Entry 5SB7 (X-ray diffraction, 2.10 A resolution); this record covers chains A and E of the 6 polymer chains in the assembly.

# Chain A
Name: Tubulin alpha-1B chain
Organism: Bos taurus
UniProt: P81947 (TBA1B_BOVIN); residues 1-451 here = UniProt positions 1-451
Amino-acid sequence (451 residues; each row starts with the number of its first residue):
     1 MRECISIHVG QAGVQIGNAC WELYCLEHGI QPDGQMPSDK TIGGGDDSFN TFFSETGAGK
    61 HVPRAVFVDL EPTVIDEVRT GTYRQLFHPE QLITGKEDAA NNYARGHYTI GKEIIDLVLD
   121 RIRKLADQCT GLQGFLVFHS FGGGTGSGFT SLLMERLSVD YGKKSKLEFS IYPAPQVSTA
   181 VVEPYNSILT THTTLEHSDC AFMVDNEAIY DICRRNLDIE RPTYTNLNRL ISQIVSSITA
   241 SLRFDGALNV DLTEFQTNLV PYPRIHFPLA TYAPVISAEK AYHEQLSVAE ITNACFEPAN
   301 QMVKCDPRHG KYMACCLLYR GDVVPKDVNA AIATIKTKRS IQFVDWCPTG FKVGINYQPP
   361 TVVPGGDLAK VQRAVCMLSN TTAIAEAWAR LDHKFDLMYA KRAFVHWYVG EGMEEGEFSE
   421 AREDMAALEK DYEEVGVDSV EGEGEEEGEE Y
Not modelled in the structure: 439-451
Bound ions: Ca2+: Asp39, Thr41, Gly44, Glu55
Small-molecule neighbours: GTP (guanosine-5'-triphosphate): Gly10, Gln11, Ala12, Gln15, Ile16, Asp69, Asp98, Ala99, Ala100, Asn101, Ser140, Gly142, Gly143, Gly144, Thr145, Gly146, Ile171, Pro173, Val177, Ser178, Thr179, Glu183, Asn206, Tyr224, Leu227, Asn228, Ile231
From the paper describing this entry:
  - binding site for the ligand 4I2: Cys4, Phe52, Leu136, Leu167, Leu242, Leu252

# Chain E
Name: Stathmin-4
Organism: Rattus norvegicus
UniProt: P63043 (STMN4_RAT); residues 5-145 here correspond to UniProt positions 49-189 (UniProt number = residue number + 44)
Amino-acid sequence (143 residues; row label = number of the first residue in the row):
     3 MADMEVIELN KCTSGQSFEV ILKPPSFDGV PEFNASLPRR RDPSLEEIQK KLEAAEERRK
    63 YQEAELLKHL AEKREHEREV IQKAIEENNN FIKMAKEKLA QKMESNKENR EAHLAAMLER
   123 LQEKDKHAEE VRKNKELKEE ASR
Not modelled in the structure: 3-5, 29-43, 144-145
Differences from the reference sequence: initiating methionine (3); expression tag (4)
Swiss-Prot annotation at these positions:
  - modified residue: Ser46 (Phosphoserine)

# How chain A and chain E interact
Contacting residue pairs (60; chain A residue first):
  Tyr108(A) - Leu54(E)  hydrophobic
  Tyr108(A) - Ala57(E)  hydrophobic
  Tyr108(A) - Arg61(E)
  Thr109(A) - Arg61(E)  hydrogen bond
  Lys112(A) - Leu54(E)
  Lys112(A) - Glu55(E)
  Lys112(A) - Glu58(E)  salt bridge
  Glu155(A) - Ile50(E)
  Arg156(A) - Leu47(E)
  Arg156(A) - Gln51(E)
  Ser158(A) - Asp44(E)
  Val159(A) - Pro45(E)
  Val159(A) - Leu47(E)  hydrophobic
  Glu196(A) - Asp44(E)
  His197(A) - Asp44(E)
  Asp245(A) - Cys14(E)
  Asp245(A) - Ser16(E)  hydrogen bond (backbone-side chain)
  Ala247(A) - Asn12(E)
  Ala247(A) - Ser19(E)
  Leu248(A) - Ser19(E)
  Pro325(A) - Gln18(E)
  Pro325(A) - Phe20(E)  hydrophobic
  Asn329(A) - Met6(E)
  Asn329(A) - Val8(E)
  Asn329(A) - Phe20(E)
  Asn329(A) - Val22(E)
  Ile332(A) - Val22(E)  hydrophobic
  Lys336(A) - Leu24(E)
  Asp345(A) - Pro27(E)
  Asp345(A) - Ser28(E)  hydrogen bond (backbone-backbone)
  Cys347(A) - Pro27(E)
  Pro348(A) - Lys25(E)
  Pro348(A) - Pro27(E)
  Thr349(A) - Ile23(E)
  Thr349(A) - Leu24(E)  hydrogen bond (backbone-backbone)
  Thr349(A) - Lys25(E)  hydrogen bond (backbone-backbone)
  Gly350(A) - Val22(E)
  Phe351(A) - Glu21(E)
  Phe351(A) - Val22(E)  hydrogen bond (backbone-backbone)
  Phe351(A) - Leu24(E)  hydrophobic
  Lys352(A) - Phe20(E)
  Lys352(A) - Glu21(E)  salt bridge
  Val353(A) - Ser19(E)
  Val353(A) - Phe20(E)  hydrogen bond (backbone-backbone)
  Gly354(A) - Gln18(E)
  Ile355(A) - Gly17(E)
  Ile355(A) - Gln18(E)  hydrogen bond (backbone-backbone)
  Asn356(A) - Ser16(E)
  Tyr357(A) - Thr15(E)
  Tyr357(A) - Ser16(E)  hydrogen bond (backbone-backbone)
  Tyr357(A) - Gly17(E)
  Tyr357(A) - Gln18(E)  hydrogen bond
  Val409(A) - Gln64(E)
  Gly410(A) - Arg61(E)
  Gly410(A) - Gln64(E)
  Glu411(A) - Arg61(E)  hydrogen bond (backbone-side chain)
  Gly412(A) - Ala57(E)
  Gly412(A) - Arg60(E)  hydrogen bond (backbone-side chain)
  Gly412(A) - Arg61(E)
  Glu414(A) - Arg60(E)  salt bridge
Interface residues without a listed pair, chain A (40 interface residues in all): His107, Glu113, Leu152, Gly246, Val328, Ala333, Trp346
Interface residues without a listed pair, chain E (31 interface residues in all): Ser46, Lys53

# In short
Chain A and chain E form an interface of 40 and 31 residues respectively, with 12 hydrogen bonds and 3 salt
bridges. Among the polar pairs are Lys112(A)-Glu58(E), Lys352(A)-Glu21(E) and Glu414(A)-Arg60(E). Ligands of
chain A: GTP. From the paper: a binding site for the ligand 4I2 at Cys4(A), Phe52(A) and Leu136(A) among
others.
Chain A is Tubulin alpha-1B chain (Bos taurus) and chain E is Stathmin-4 (Rattus norvegicus); the structure,
Tubulin-todalam-18-complex, was determined by X-ray diffraction (same publication as 5SB3, 5SB4, 5SB5, 5SB6
and 7Z7D).
